2FGK - chain A; structure by X-ray diffraction, 2.70 A resolution.

Chain A:
Molecule: Alpha-hemolysin translocation ATP-binding protein hlyB
Source organism: Escherichia coli
Notes: fragment: amino acids 467-707
UniProt: P08716 (HLYBP_ECOLI); residues 467-707 here = UniProt positions 467-707
Sequence (247 residues; numbered 461 to 707; the number before each row is that of its first residue):
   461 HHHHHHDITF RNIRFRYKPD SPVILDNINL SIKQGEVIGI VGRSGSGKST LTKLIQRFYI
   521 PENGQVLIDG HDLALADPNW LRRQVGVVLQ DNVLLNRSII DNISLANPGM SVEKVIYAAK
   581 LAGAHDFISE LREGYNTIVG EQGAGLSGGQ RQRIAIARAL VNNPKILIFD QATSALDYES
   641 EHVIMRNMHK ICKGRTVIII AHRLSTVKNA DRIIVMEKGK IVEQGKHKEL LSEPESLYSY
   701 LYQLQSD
Not modelled in the structure: 461-466
Differences from the reference sequence: expression tag (461-466); engineered mutation Q631 (Glu in P08716)
Curated features (UniProtKB/Swiss-Prot):
  - binding site (ATP): G502 to S509
Ligand contacts: ATP (adenosine-5'-triphosphate): Y477, I484, R503, S504, G505, S506, G507, K508, S509, T510, K513, Y519, Q550, Q631, H662
Reported in the primary citation:
  - contacts within the chain: Q631-H662 (hydrogen bond)
  - mutagenesis - D551A, R611A: decreased catalytic activity
  - mutagenesis - R611K: unchanged catalytic activity
  - mutagenesis - D551A: abolished catalytic activity on ATP
  - catalytic residues: H662 (citing earlier work)

In short:
Chain A binds ATP. UniProt lists 8 ATP-binding residues. From the paper: the catalytic residue H662; D551A and
R611A reduce catalytic activity.
Chain A is Alpha-hemolysin translocation ATP-binding protein hlyB (Escherichia coli); the structure, Crystal
structure of the ABC-cassette E631Q mutant of HlyB with bound ATP, was determined by X-ray diffraction
together with 2FF7, 2FFA, 2FFB and 2FGJ from the same study.
